PDB entry 1P34 | X-ray diffraction, 2.70 A resolution | chains A and G of the 10 polymer chains in the assembly

Chain A:
Protein: Histone H3
From: Xenopus laevis
UniProt: Q7ZT64 (Q7ZT64_9ZZZZ); residues 401-535 here correspond to UniProt positions 2-136 (UniProt number = residue number - 399)
Sequence (135 residues; each row starts with the number of its first residue):
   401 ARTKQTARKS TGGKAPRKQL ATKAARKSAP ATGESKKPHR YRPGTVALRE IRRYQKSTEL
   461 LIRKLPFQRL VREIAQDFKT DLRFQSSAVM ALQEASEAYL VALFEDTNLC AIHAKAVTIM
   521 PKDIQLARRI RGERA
Not modelled in the structure: 401-437
Differences from the reference sequence: conflict E434 (Gly35 in Q7ZT64), S435 (Val36 in Q7ZT64), A502 (Gly103 in Q7ZT64), A516 (Arg117 in Q7ZT64)

Chain G:
Protein: Histone H2A
From: Xenopus laevis
UniProt: Q7ZT66 (Q7ZT66_9ZZZZ); residues 1001-1129 here correspond to UniProt positions 2-130 (UniProt number = residue number - 999)
Sequence (129 residues; row label = number of the first residue in the row):
  1001 SGRGKQGGKT RAKAKTRSSR AGLQFPVGRV HRLLRKGNYA ERVGAGAPVY LAAVLEYLTA
  1061 EILELAGNAA RDNKKTRIIP RHLQLAVRND EELNKLLGRV TIAQGGVLPN IQSVLLPKKT
  1121 ESAKSAKSK
Not modelled in the structure: 1001-1012, 1120-1129
Differences from the reference sequence: conflict A1014 (Ser15 in Q7ZT66), G1067 (Trp68 in Q7ZT66), N1068 (Glu69 in Q7ZT66), 21 further conflict positions vs the reference (Q7ZT66) not listed

Chain A / chain G interface:
Contacting residue pairs - 25 pairs, chain A then chain G:
  L448(A) - L1115(G)
  L448(A) - P1117(G)
  I451(A) - I1111(G)  hydrophobic
  R452(A) - I1111(G)
  R452(A) - L1116(G)
  Q455(A) - R1081(G)  hydrogen bond (backbone-side chain)
  Q455(A) - V1107(G)
  Q455(A) - P1109(G)
  Q455(A) - N1110(G)  hydrogen bond (side chain-backbone)
  K456(A) - R1081(G)
  T458(A) - R1081(G)
  T458(A) - Q1104(G)  hydrogen bond (backbone-side chain)
  T458(A) - G1105(G)
  T458(A) - G1106(G)
  E459(A) - Q1104(G)
  L460(A) - Q1104(G)
  E494(A) - A1103(G)
  E494(A) - Q1104(G)  hydrogen bond (side chain-backbone)
  A498(A) - T1101(G)
  V501(A) - V1107(G)  hydrophobic
  N508(A) - L1115(G)
  L509(A) - Q1112(G)
  I512(A) - Q1112(G)
  I512(A) - V1114(G)  hydrophobic
  V517(A) - L1115(G)  hydrophobic
Interface residues without a listed pair, chain A (17 interface residues in all): S457, E505
Interface residues without a listed pair, chain G (16 interface residues in all): L1108

In short:
17 residues of chain A and 16 residues of chain G are in contact; the contacts include 4 hydrogen bonds. Polar
pairs include Q455(A)-R1081(G), Q455(A)-N1110(G) and T458(A)-Q1104(G).
Chain A is Histone H3 and chain G is Histone H2A, both from Xenopus laevis; the structure, Crystallographic
Studies of Nucleosome Core Particles containing Histone 'Sin' Mutants, was determined by X-ray diffraction,
deposited together with 1P3A, 1P3B, 1P3F, 1P3G, 1P3I, 1P3K and 4 further entries.
